2F3P - chain A; structure by X-ray diffraction, 1.94 A resolution.

# Chain A
Molecule: Glycogen phosphorylase, muscle form
Organism: Oryctolagus cuniculus
Notes: EC 2.4.1.1
UniProt: P00489 (PHS2_RABIT); residues 1-842 here = UniProt positions 1-842
Chain sequence (842 residues; each row starts with the number of its first residue):
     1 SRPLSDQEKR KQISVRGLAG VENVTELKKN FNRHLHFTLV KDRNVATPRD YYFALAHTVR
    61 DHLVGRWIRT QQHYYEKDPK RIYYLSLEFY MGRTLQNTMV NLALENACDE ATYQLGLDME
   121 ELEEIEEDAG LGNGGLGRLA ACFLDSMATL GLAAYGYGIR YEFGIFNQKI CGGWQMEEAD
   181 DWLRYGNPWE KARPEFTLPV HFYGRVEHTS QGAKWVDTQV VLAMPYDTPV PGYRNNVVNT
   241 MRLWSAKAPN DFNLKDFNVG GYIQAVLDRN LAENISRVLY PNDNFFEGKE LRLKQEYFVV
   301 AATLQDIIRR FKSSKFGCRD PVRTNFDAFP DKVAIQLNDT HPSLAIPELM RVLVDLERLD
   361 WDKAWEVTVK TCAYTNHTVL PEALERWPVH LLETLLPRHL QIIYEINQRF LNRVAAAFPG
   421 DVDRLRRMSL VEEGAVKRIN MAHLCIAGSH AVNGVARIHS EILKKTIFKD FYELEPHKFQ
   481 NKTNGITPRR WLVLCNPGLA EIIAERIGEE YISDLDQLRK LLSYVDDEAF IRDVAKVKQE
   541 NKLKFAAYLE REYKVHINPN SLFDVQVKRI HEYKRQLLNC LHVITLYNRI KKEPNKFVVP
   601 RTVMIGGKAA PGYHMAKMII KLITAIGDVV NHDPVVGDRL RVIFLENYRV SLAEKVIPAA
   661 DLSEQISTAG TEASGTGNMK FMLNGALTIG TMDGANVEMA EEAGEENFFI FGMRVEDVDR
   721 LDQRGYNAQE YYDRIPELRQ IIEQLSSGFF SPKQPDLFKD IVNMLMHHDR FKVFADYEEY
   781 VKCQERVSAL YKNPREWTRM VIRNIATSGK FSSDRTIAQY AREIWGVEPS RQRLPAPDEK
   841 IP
Disordered / not traced: 1-11, 255-260, 315-323, 837-842
Glycans and other covalent adducts: pyridoxal phosphate (PLP) linked to K680
Ligand contacts:
  - N-(carboxycarbonyl)-glucosylamine (4GP; N-(carboxycarbonyl)-beta-D-glucopyranosylamine): G135, L136, L139, D283, N284, H377, V455, N484, Y573, E672, A673, S674, G675, T676
  - pyridoxal phosphate (PLP): Y90, G134, G135, R138, W491, V567, K568, K574, Y648, R649, V650, A653, Q665, E672, G675, T676, G677
UniProt features mapped onto this chain:
  - modified residue: S747 (Phosphoserine)

# In short
Bound to chain A: N-(carboxycarbonyl)-glucosylamine. Pyridoxal phosphate is covalently linked to K680.
Chain A is Glycogen phosphorylase, muscle form (Oryctolagus cuniculus); the structure, Crystal Structure of
the glycogen phosphorylase B / N-(beta-D-glucopyranosyl)oxamic acid complex, was determined by X-ray
diffraction, deposited together with 2F3Q, 2F3S and 2F3U.
